7NF3 - chain A; structure by X-ray diffraction, 1.10 A resolution.

Chain A:
Name: Ferulic acid decarboxylase 1
From: Aspergillus niger (strain CBS 513.88 / FGSC A1513)
Notes: EC 4.1.1.102
Reference sequence: A2QHE5 (FDC1_ASPNC); numbering as in UniProt (aligned over 1-500)
Amino-acid sequence (508 residues; row label = number of the first residue in the row):
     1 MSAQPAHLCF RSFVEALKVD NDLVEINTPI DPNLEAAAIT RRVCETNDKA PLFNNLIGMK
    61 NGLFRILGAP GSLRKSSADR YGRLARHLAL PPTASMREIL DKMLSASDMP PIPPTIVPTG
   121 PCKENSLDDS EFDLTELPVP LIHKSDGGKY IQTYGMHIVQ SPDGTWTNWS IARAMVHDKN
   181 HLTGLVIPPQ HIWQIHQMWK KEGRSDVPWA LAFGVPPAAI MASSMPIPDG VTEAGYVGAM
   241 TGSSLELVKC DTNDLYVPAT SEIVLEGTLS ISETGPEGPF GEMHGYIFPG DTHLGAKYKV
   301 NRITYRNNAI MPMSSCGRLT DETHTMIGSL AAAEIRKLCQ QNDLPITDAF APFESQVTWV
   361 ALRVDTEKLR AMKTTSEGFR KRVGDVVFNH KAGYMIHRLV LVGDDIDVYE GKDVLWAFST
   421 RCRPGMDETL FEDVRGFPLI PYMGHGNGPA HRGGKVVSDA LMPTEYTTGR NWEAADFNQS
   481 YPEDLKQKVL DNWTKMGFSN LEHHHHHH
Not modelled in the structure: 1-3, 500-502, 505-508
Sequence notes: engineered mutation M395 (Thr in A2QHE5); expression tag (501-508)
Curated features (UniProtKB/Swiss-Prot):
  - active site: E282 (Proton donor)
  - binding site (prenylated FMN): N168 to R173, Q190, H191, E233, K391
  - binding site (Mn(2+)): N168, H191, E233
  - mutagenesis: R173 (R173A: Abolishes catalytic activity), E277 (E277Q: Abolishes catalytic activity), E282 (E282Q: Abolishes catalytic activity)
Metal / ion sites: Mn2+: N168, H191, E233 (together with prenylated-FMN iminium form); K+ site 1: W169, A222, S223, M225, E233 (together with prenylated-FMN iminium form); K+ site 2: R421, D427, D459, L461
Ligand contacts: prenylated-FMN iminium form (4LU; 1-deoxy-5-O-phosphono-1-(3,3,4,5-tetramethyl-9,11-dioxo-2,3,8,9,10,11-hexahydro-7H-quinolino[1,8-fg]pteridin-12-ium-7-y l)-D-ribitol): Q152, T153, Y154, N168, W169, S170, I171, A172, R173, L185, I187, Q190, H191, I192, S223, S224, M225, P226, I227, E233, F280, S314, C316, E322, T323, M326, I327, K391, M395
Reported in the primary citation:
  - mutagenesis - T395M/R435P/P438W: increased catalytic activity

Summary:
Bound to chain A: prenylated-FMN iminium form. The Mn2+ site is built by N168, H191 and E233. W169, A222,
S223, M225 and E233 coordinate K+ site 1. Curated annotation (UniProt) lists active-site residue E282, 10
prenylated FMN-binding residues, 3 Mn2+-binding residues and 3 mutagenesis sites. The paper reports that
T395M/R435P/P438W increase catalytic activity.
Chain A is Ferulic acid decarboxylase 1 (Aspergillus niger (strain CBS 513.88 / FGSC A1513)); the structure,
Structure of A. niger Fdc T395M variant (AnFdcI) in complex with prFMN, was determined by X-ray diffraction
together with 7NEY, 7NF0, 7NF1, 7NF2 and 7NF4 from the same study.
